Entry 7X92 (electron microscopy, 4.10 A resolution (low resolution: residue-level contacts below are approximate; hydrogen-bond / salt-bridge calls are withheld)); this record covers chains A and H of the 3 polymer chains in the assembly.

Chain A:
Molecule: Spike glycoprotein
From: Severe acute respiratory syndrome coronavirus 2
UniProtKB: P0DTC2 (SPIKE_SARS2); residues 1-1208 here = UniProt positions 1-1208
Amino-acid sequence (1278 residues; row label = number of the first residue in the row):
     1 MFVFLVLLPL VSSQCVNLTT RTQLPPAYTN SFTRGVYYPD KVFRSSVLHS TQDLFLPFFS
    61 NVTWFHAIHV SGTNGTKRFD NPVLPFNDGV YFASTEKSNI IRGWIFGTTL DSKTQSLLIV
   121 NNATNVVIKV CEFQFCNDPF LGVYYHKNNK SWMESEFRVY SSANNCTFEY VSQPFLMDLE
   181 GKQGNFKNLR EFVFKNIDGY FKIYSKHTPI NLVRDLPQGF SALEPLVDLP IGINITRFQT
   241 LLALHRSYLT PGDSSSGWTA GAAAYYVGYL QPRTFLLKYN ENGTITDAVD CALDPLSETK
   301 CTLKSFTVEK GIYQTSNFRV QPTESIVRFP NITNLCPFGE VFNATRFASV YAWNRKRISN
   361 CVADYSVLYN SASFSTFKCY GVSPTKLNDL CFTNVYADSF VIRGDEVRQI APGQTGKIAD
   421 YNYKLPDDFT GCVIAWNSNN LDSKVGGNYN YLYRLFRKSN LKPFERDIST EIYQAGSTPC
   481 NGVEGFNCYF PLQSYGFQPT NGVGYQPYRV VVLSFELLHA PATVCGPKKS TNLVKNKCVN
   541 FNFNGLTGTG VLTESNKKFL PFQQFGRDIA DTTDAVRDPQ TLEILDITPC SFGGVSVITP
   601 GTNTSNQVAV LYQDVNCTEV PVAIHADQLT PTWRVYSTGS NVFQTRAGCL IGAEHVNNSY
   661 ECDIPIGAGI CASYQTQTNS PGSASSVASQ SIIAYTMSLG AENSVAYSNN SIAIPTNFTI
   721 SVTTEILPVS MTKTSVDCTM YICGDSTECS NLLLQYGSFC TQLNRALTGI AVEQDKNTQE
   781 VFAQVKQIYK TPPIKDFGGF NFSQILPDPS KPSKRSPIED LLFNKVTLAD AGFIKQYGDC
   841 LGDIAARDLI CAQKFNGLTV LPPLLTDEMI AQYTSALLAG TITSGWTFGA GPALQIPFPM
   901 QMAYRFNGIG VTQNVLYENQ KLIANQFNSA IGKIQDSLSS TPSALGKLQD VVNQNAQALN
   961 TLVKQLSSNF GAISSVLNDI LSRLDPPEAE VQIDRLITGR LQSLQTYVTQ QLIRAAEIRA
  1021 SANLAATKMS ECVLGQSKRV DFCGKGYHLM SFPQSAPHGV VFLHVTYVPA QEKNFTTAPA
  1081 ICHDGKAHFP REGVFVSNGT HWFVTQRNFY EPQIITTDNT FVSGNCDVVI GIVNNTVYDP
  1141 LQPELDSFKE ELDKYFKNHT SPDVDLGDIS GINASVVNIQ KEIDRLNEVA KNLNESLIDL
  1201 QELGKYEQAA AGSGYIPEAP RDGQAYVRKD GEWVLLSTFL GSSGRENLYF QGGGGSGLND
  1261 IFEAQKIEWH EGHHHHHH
Disordered / not traced: 1-333, 528-1278
Disulfides: Cys336-Cys361, Cys379-Cys432, Cys391-Cys525, Cys480-Cys488
Glycans and other covalent adducts: N-acetylglucosamine (NAG) linked to Asn343
Sequence notes: engineered mutation Gly682 (Arg in P0DTC2), Ser683 (Arg in P0DTC2), Ser685 (Arg in P0DTC2), Pro817 (Phe in P0DTC2), Pro892 (Ala in P0DTC2), Pro899 (Ala in P0DTC2), Pro942 (Ala in P0DTC2), Pro986 (Lys in P0DTC2), Pro987 (Val in P0DTC2); expression tag (1209-1278)
What the authors report for this chain:
  - mutagenesis - T478K: abolished binding to Ab159
  - mutagenesis - E484K: abolished binding to Ab326
  - mutagenesis - E484K: abolished binding to Ab354
  - mutagenesis - E484K: abolished binding to Ab496

Chain H:
Molecule: Ab445 heavy chain
From: Homo sapiens
Amino-acid sequence (267 residues; each row starts with the number of its first residue; numbers below 1 keep their minus sign (Met-25 is residue -25)):
   -25 MDPKGSLSWR ILLFLSLAFE LSYGLEEVQL VESGGGVVQP GTSPRLSCAA SGFTFSNSGM
    35 HWVRQAPGKG LEWVAVIWYD GSKKYYVDSV KGRFTISRDN SKNTLYLQMN SLRAEDTAVY
    95 YCARDGTVAV RGVMNPFFDY WGQGTLVTVS SASTKGPSVF PLAPSSKSTS GGTAALGCLV
   155 KDYFPEPVTV SWNSGALTSG VHTFPAVLQS SGLYSLSSVV TVPSSSLGTQ TYICNVNHKP
   215 SNTKVDKKVE PKSCENLYFQ GHHHHHH
Disordered / not traced: -25 to 0, 126-241
Disulfides: Cys22-Cys96

How chain A and chain H interact:
Contacting residue pairs (18; chain A residue first):
  Arg403(A) - Val107(H)
  Tyr449(A) - Asn31(H)
  Tyr449(A) - Tyr53(H)
  Tyr449(A) - Arg105(H)
  Tyr489(A) - Tyr59(H)
  Gln493(A) - Val107(H)
  Ser494(A) - Gly106(H)
  Ser494(A) - Val107(H)
  Tyr495(A) - Gly106(H)
  Tyr495(A) - Val107(H)
  Gly496(A) - Gly106(H)
  Gly496(A) - Val107(H)
  Gly496(A) - Met108(H)
  Gln498(A) - Met108(H)
  Asn501(A) - Met108(H)
  Tyr505(A) - Met108(H)
  Tyr505(A) - Asn109(H)
  Tyr505(A) - Pro110(H)
Interface residues without a listed pair, chain A (13 interface residues in all): Leu455, Gly485, Phe486
Interface residues without a listed pair, chain H (12 interface residues in all): Asp62, Val102, Val104

Overview:
The interface between chain A and chain H involves 13 residues on one side and 12 on the other. Covalently
linked N-acetylglucosamine: at Asn343(A). The paper reports that T478K of chain A abolishes binding to Ab159;
E484K of chain A abolishes binding to Ab326.
Here chain A is Spike glycoprotein (Severe acute respiratory syndrome coronavirus 2) and chain H is Ab445
heavy chain (Homo sapiens). Entry 7X92 (The SARS-CoV-2 receptor binding domain bound with the Fab fragment of
a human neutralizing antibody Ab445) was determined by electron microscopy together with 7X8W, 7X8Y, 7X8Z,
7X90 and 7X91 from the same study.
